Entry 2GIY (X-ray diffraction, 1.78 A resolution); this record covers chains A and B.

[Chain A (and B)]
Name: Glycoprotein E
Organism: Human herpesvirus 1
Notes: fragment: C-terminal domain of the gE ectodomain; chain B of this document is another copy of the same molecule, construct and numbering; everything in this record applies to it too
UniProtKB: P04488 (VGLE_HHV11); residue numbers follow UniProt; this construct covers 213-390
Sequence (191 residues; numbered 212 to 402; the number before each row is that of its first residue):
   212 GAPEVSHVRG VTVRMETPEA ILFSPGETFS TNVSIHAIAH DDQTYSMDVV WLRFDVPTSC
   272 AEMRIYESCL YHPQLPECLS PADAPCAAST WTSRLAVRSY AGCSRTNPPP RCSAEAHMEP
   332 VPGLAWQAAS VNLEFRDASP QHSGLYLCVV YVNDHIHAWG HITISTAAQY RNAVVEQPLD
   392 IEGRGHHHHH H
Disordered / not traced: 212-217, 397-402 (chain B: 212-218, 397-402)
Differences from the reference sequence: cloning artifact (212, 391-402)
Disulfides: Cys-271/Cys-297, Cys-280/Cys-289, Cys-314/Cys-323
Swiss-Prot annotation at these positions:
  - glycosylation: Asn-243 (N-linked (GlcNAc...) asparagine)
  - natural variant: Thr-239 (T239A: In strain: Nonneuroinvasive mutant HF10), Ser-257 (S257A: In strain: Nonneuroinvasive mutant HF10)

[Interface between chain A and chain B]
Contacting residue pairs (57):
  His-218(A) with Asn-364(B); His-366(B)
  Val-219(A) with His-366(B)
  Arg-220(A) with His-366(B), hydrogen bond (backbone-side chain)
  Thr-223(A) with Tyr-282(B)
  Arg-225(A) with Glu-278(B), salt bridge; Gln-388(B)
  Val-244(A) with Arg-395(B)
  Ile-246(A) with Asp-391(B); Ile-392(B), hydrogen bond (backbone-backbone)
  His-247(A) with Gln-388(B); Pro-389(B), hydrogen bond (side chain-backbone); Leu-390(B); Asp-391(B)
  Ala-248(A) with Ile-392(B), hydrophobic
  Ile-249(A) with Glu-278(B); Pro-389(B), hydrophobic
  His-251(A) with Tyr-282(B); His-366(B)
  Met-258(A) with Ile-392(B), hydrophobic
  Val-260(A) with Ile-392(B), hydrophobic
  Glu-278(A) with Arg-225(B), salt bridge
  Tyr-282(A) with Thr-223(B); Ile-249(B), hydrophobic; His-251(B)
  Pro-320(A) with Ile-392(B), hydrophobic
  Pro-321(A) with Asp-391(B); Ile-392(B); Glu-393(B); Gly-394(B)
  Ala-340(A) with Glu-393(B)
  Ser-341(A) with Glu-393(B), hydrogen bond
  Val-342(A) with Ile-392(B), hydrophobic; Glu-393(B), hydrogen bond (backbone-side chain)
  Asn-343(A) with Glu-393(B)
  His-366(A) with Val-219(B); Arg-220(B); His-251(B)
  Trp-370(A) with Arg-225(B)
  Val-386(A) with Arg-225(B)
  Gln-388(A) with Arg-225(B), hydrogen bond; His-247(B), hydrogen bond
  Pro-389(A) with His-247(B), hydrogen bond (backbone-side chain)
  Leu-390(A) with His-247(B)
  Asp-391(A) with Ile-246(B); His-247(B); Pro-321(B)
  Ile-392(A) with Ile-246(B), hydrogen bond (backbone-backbone); Met-258(B), hydrophobic; Pro-320(B), hydrophobic; Pro-321(B)
  Glu-393(A) with Pro-321(B); Ala-340(B); Ser-341(B), hydrogen bond; Val-342(B), hydrogen bond (side chain-backbone); Asn-343(B)
  Gly-394(A) with Pro-321(B)
Also at the interface, not in a pair above, chain A (34 interface residues in all): Tyr-311, Asp-365, Ile-367
Also at the interface, not in a pair above, chain B (32 interface residues in all): Ala-248, Val-260, His-283, Tyr-311, Val-386

[Summary]
34 residues of chain A and 32 residues of chain B are in contact, with 11 hydrogen bonds and 2 salt bridges.
Among the polar pairs are Arg-225(A)/Glu-278(B), Arg-220(A)/His-366(B) and His-247(A)/Pro-389(B).
Both chains are Glycoprotein E (Human herpesvirus 1). Entry 2GIY (Crystal Structure of the C-terminal domain
of the HSV-1 gE ectodomain) was determined by X-ray diffraction, deposited together with 2GJ7.
